9GD0 - chains E and I of the 16 polymer chains in the assembly; structure by electron microscopy, 2.80 A resolution.

[Chain E]
Name: Histone H3.2
Source organism: Xenopus laevis
UniProtKB: P84233 (H32_XENLA); residues 0-135 here correspond to UniProt positions 1-136 (UniProt number = residue number + 1)
Amino-acid sequence (136 residues; numbered 0 to 135; the number before each row is that of its first residue; numbering starts at 0):
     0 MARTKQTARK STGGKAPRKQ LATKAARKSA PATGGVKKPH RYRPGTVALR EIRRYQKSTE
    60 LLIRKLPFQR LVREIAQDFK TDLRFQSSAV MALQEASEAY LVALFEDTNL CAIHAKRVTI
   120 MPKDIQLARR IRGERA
Not modelled in the structure: 0-38, 134-135
Sequence notes: conflict Ala102 (Gly103 in P84233)
Curated features (UniProtKB/Swiss-Prot):
  - modified residue: Arg2 (Asymmetric dimethylarginine), Thr3 (Phosphothreonine), Lys4 (Allysine), Gln5 (5-glutamyl dopamine), Thr6 (Phosphothreonine), Arg8 (Citrulline), Lys9 (N6,N6,N6-trimethyllysine), Ser10 (ADP-ribosylserine), Thr11 (Phosphothreonine), Lys14 (N6-(2-hydroxyisobutyryl)lysine), Arg17 (Asymmetric dimethylarginine), Lys18 (N6-(2-hydroxyisobutyryl)lysine), Lys23 (N6-(2-hydroxyisobutyryl)lysine), Arg26 (Citrulline), Lys27 (N6,N6,N6-trimethyllysine), Ser28 (ADP-ribosylserine), Lys36 (N6,N6,N6-trimethyllysine), Lys37 (N6-methyllysine), Tyr41 (Phosphotyrosine), Lys56 (N6,N6,N6-trimethyllysine) and 8 more in UniProt
  - lipidation: Cys110 (S-palmitoyl cysteine)

[Chain I]
Molecule: 250-nt DNA strand
Source organism: synthetic construct
Sequence (250 nucleotides; row label = number of the first residue in the row; numbers below 1 keep their minus sign (DC-176 is residue -176)):
  -176 CTGGAGAATC CCGGTGCCGA GGCCGCTCAA TTGGTCGTAG ACAGCTCTAG CACCGCTTAA
  -116 ACGCACGTAC GCGCTGTCCC CCGCGTTTTA ACCGCCAAGG GGATTACTCC CTAGTCTCCA
   -56 GGGAATTCCT CAATTGGTCG TAGACAGCTC TAGCACCGCT TAAACGCACG TACGCGCTGT
     4 CCCCCGCGTT TTAACCGCCA AGGGGATTAC TCCCTAGTCT CCAGGCACGT GTCAGATATA
    64 TACATCCTGT

[How chain E and chain I interact]
Pairs across the interface (25):
  His39(E) - DC-68(I)  sugar contact
  Arg40(E) - DG9(I)  hydrogen bond to the base
  Arg40(E) - DC10(I)  hydrogen bond to the sugar
  Tyr41(E) - DC-68(I)  hydrogen bond to the phosphate
  Tyr41(E) - DC-67(I)  sugar contact
  Tyr41(E) - DG9(I)  sugar contact
  Tyr41(E) - DC10(I)  hydrogen bond to the phosphate
  Pro43(E) - DC8(I)  phosphate contact
  Pro43(E) - DG9(I)  phosphate contact
  Gly44(E) - DC8(I)  phosphate contact
  Gly44(E) - DG9(I)  hydrogen bond to the phosphate
  Thr45(E) - DG9(I)  phosphate contact
  Val46(E) - DG9(I)  hydrogen bond to the phosphate
  Val46(E) - DC10(I)  phosphate contact
  Ala47(E) - DG9(I)  hydrogen bond to the phosphate
  Arg49(E) - DC-67(I)  sugar contact
  Arg49(E) - DC-66(I)  salt bridge to the phosphate
  Arg53(E) - DC-66(I)  salt bridge to the phosphate
  Lys56(E) - DT-65(I)  salt bridge to the phosphate
  Arg63(E) - DC18(I)  salt bridge to the phosphate
  Lys64(E) - DC18(I)  hydrogen bond to the phosphate
  Leu65(E) - DA17(I)  sugar contact
  Leu65(E) - DC18(I)  phosphate contact
  Pro66(E) - DA17(I)  phosphate contact
  Arg69(E) - DA17(I)  salt bridge to the phosphate
Also at the interface, not in a pair above, chain E (18 interface residues in all): Arg42, Arg83
Also at the interface, not in a pair above, chain I (12 interface residues in all): DG25, DG26, DG27

[Overview]
18 residues of chain E and 12 residues of chain I are in contact, with 8 hydrogen bonds and 5 salt bridges.
Polar pairs include Arg40(E)-DG9(I), Arg40(E)-DC10(I) and Tyr41(E)-DC-68(I).
Here chain E is Histone H3.2 (Xenopus laevis) and chain I is a 250-nt DNA strand (synthetic construct). Entry
9GD0 (Structure of a hexasome-nucleosome complex with a dyad-to-dyad distance of 103 bp) was determined by
electron microscopy.
